5NI1 - chains A and C of the 4 polymer chains in the assembly; structure by electron microscopy, 3.20 A resolution.

[Chain A (and C)]
Molecule: Hemoglobin subunit alpha
Source organism: Homo sapiens
Notes: chain C of this document is another copy of the same molecule, construct and numbering; everything in this record applies to it too
Reference sequence: P69905 (HBA_HUMAN); residues 1-141 here correspond to UniProt positions 2-142 (UniProt number = residue number + 1)
Amino-acid sequence (141 residues; numbered 1 to 141; the number before each row is that of its first residue):
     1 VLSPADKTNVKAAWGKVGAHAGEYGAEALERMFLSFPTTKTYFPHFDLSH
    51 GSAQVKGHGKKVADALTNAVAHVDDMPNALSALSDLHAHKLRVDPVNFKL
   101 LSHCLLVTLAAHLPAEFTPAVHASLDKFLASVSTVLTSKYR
Bound ions: heme Fe near His87 (its only coordinating residue here)
Residues lining bound ligands: heme (HEM): Thr39, Tyr42, Phe43, His45, Phe46, His58, Lys61, Val62, Ala65, Leu66, Leu83, Leu86, His87, Leu91, Val93, Asn97, Phe98, Leu101, Leu136
UniProt features mapped onto this chain:
  - binding site (O2): His58
  - binding site (heme b): His87
  - site: Thr8, Asn9 (Microbial infection: Cleavage), Lys11 (Not glycated), Ala13, Trp14 (Microbial infection: Cleavage), Tyr24, Gly25 (Microbial infection: Cleavage), Leu29, Glu30 (Microbial infection: Cleavage), His45, Phe46 (Microbial infection: Cleavage), Asp47, Leu48 (Microbial infection: Cleavage), Ser52, Ala53 (Microbial infection: Cleavage), Val55, Lys56 (Microbial infection: Cleavage), Lys56 (Not glycated), Gly59, Lys60 (Microbial infection: Cleavage), Lys60 (Not glycated), Lys90 (Not glycated), Leu91, Arg92 (Microbial infection: Cleavage), Lys99 (Not glycated), Leu106, Val107 (Microbial infection: Cleavage), Thr108, Leu109 (Microbial infection: Cleavage), Val121, His122 (Microbial infection: Cleavage), Ser133, Thr134 (Microbial infection: Cleavage)
  - modified residue: Ser3 (Phosphoserine), Lys7 (N6-succinyllysine), Thr8 (Phosphothreonine), Lys11 (N6-succinyllysine), Lys16 (N6-acetyllysine), Tyr24 (Phosphotyrosine), Ser35 (Phosphoserine), Lys40 (N6-succinyllysine), Ser49 (Phosphoserine), Ser102 (Phosphoserine), Thr108 (Phosphothreonine), Ser124 (Phosphoserine), Ser131 (Phosphoserine), Thr134 (Phosphothreonine), Thr137 (Phosphothreonine), Ser138 (Phosphoserine)
  - glycosylation (N-linked (Glc) (glycation) lysine): Lys7, Lys16, Lys40, Lys61

[Interface between chain A and chain C]
Contacting residue pairs - 10 pairs, chain A then chain C:
  Val1(A) - Pro77(C)  hydrophobic
  Val1(A) - Ser138(C)  hydrogen bond (backbone-side chain)
  Val1(A) - Tyr140(C)
  Ser3(A) - Lys139(C)
  Pro77(A) - Val1(C)  hydrophobic
  Lys127(A) - Lys139(C)
  Ser138(A) - Val1(C)  hydrogen bond (side chain-backbone)
  Lys139(A) - Ser3(C)
  Lys139(A) - Lys127(C)
  Tyr140(A) - Val1(C)
Other interface residues (no listed pair), chain A (9 interface residues in all): Leu2, Val135
Other interface residues (no listed pair), chain C (9 interface residues in all): Leu2, Val135

[Summary]
Chain A and chain C each contribute 9 residues to their interface; the contacts include 2 hydrogen bonds. The
hydrogen-bonded pair is Val1(A)-Ser138(C). Chain A binds heme. From UniProt: O2-binding residue His58(A) and
heme b-binding residue His87(A) on chain A.
Chain A and chain C are both Hemoglobin subunit alpha (Homo sapiens); the structure, CryoEM structure of
haemoglobin at 3.2 A, was determined by electron microscopy.
